PDB entry 7NJP | electron microscopy, 2.84 A resolution | chains L and T of the 20 polymer chains in the assembly

[Chain L (and T)]
Molecule: ATP synthase subunit c
From: Mycolicibacterium smegmatis (strain ATCC 700084 / mc(2)155)
Notes: chain T of this document is another copy of the same molecule, construct and numbering; everything in this record applies to it too
UniProt: A0R205 (A0R205_MYCS2); residue numbers follow UniProt; this construct covers 1-86
Chain sequence (86 residues; row label = number of the first residue in the row):
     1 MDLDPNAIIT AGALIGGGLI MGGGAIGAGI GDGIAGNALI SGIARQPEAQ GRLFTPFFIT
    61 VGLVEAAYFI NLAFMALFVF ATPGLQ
Unresolved in the structure: 1-2, 86
Reported in the primary citation:
  - catalytic residues: E65 (proposed by the authors, not directly observed)

[Chain L / chain T interface]
Residue-residue contacts (65):
  L3(L) with L3(T), hydrophobic; I8(T), hydrophobic
  A7(L) with P5(T), hydrophobic; I8(T); I9(T)
  T10(L) with I9(T)
  A11(L) with I8(T), hydrophobic
  L14(L) with F78(T); T82(T)
  I15(L) with G12(T); I15(T), hydrophobic; L19(T)
  G18(L) with G16(T); L19(T); I20(T); F78(T)
  L19(L) with L19(T)
  M21(L) with I20(T), hydrophobic; N71(T), hydrogen bond (backbone-side chain)
  G22(L) with L19(T); G23(T)
  A25(L) with G23(T); G24(T); G27(T); N71(T)
  I26(L) with G23(T); I26(T), hydrophobic
  G29(L) with G27(T); G31(T); V64(T)
  I30(L) with I30(T), hydrophobic
  D32(L) with T60(T), hydrogen bond (backbone-side chain); L63(T); V64(T)
  G33(L) with G31(T); I34(T); V64(T)
  I34(L) with I34(T), hydrophobic
  G36(L) with T60(T)
  N37(L) with I34(T); A38(T)
  L39(L) with P56(T), hydrophobic
  I40(L) with A38(T); L39(T); L53(T); P56(T), hydrophobic; F57(T)
  I43(L) with R52(T); L53(T), hydrophobic; P56(T), hydrophobic
  A44(L) with G42(T); Q46(T), hydrogen bond (backbone-side chain); L53(T)
  R45(L) with R45(T)
  P47(L) with Q46(T); R52(T)
  E48(L) with R52(T), salt bridge
  V61(L) with L63(T), hydrophobic
  Y68(L) with A67(T), hydrogen bond (side chain-backbone); I70(T); N71(T), hydrogen bond
  L72(L) with F74(T), hydrophobic
  M75(L) with F74(T), hydrophobic
  V79(L) with F78(T), hydrophobic; P83(T)
Other interface residues (no listed pair), chain L (36 interface residues in all): D4, I8, G17, F57, F80
Other interface residues (no listed pair), chain T (38 interface residues in all): A35, A49, I59

[In short]
36 residues of chain L and 38 residues of chain T are in contact; the contacts include 5 hydrogen bonds and 1
salt bridge. Among the polar pairs are E48(L)-R52(T), M21(L)-N71(T) and D32(L)-T60(T). The paper reports the
catalytic residue E65(L).
Chain L and chain T are both ATP synthase subunit c (Mycolicibacterium smegmatis (strain ATCC 700084 /
mc(2)155)); the structure, Mycobacterium smegmatis ATP synthase state 2, was determined by electron microscopy
together with 7NJK, 7NJL, 7NJM, 7NJN, 7NJO, 7NJQ and 20 further entries from the same study.
